PDB entry 5GKH | X-ray diffraction, 2.90 A resolution | chains A and B of the 4 polymer chains in the assembly

Chain A (and B):
Name: Endonuclease EndoMS
Organism: Thermococcus kodakarensis KOD1
Notes: EC 3.1.-.-; chain B of this document is another copy of the same molecule, construct and numbering; everything in this record applies to it too
Reference sequence: Q5JER9 (NUCS_THEKO); numbering as in UniProt (aligned over 1-252)
Sequence (252 residues; each row starts with the number of its first residue):
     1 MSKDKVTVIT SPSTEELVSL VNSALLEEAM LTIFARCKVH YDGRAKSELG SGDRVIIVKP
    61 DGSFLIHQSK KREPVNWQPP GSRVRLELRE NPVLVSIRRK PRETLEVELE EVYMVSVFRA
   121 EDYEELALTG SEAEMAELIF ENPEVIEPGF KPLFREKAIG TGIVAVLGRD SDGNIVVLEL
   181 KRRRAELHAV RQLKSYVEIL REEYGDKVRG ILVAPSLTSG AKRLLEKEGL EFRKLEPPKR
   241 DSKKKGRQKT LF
Disordered / not traced: 1, 241-252
Construct notes: engineered mutation Ala-165 (Asp in Q5JER9)
Bound ions: Mg2+: Glu-179, Gln-192 (shared with 1 residue of chain C; 1 residue of chain D)

Interface between chain A and chain B:
Residue-residue contacts (140):
  Lys-5(A) / Asp-53(B)  salt bridge
  Lys-5(A) / Tyr-113(B)
  Val-6(A) / Phe-34(B)  hydrophobic
  Val-6(A) / Tyr-113(B)  hydrophobic
  Val-8(A) / Val-8(B)  hydrophobic
  Thr-10(A) / Val-8(B)
  Met-30(A) / Val-55(B)  hydrophobic
  Met-30(A) / Gln-68(B)
  Met-30(A) / Ser-69(B)
  Thr-32(A) / Phe-34(B)
  Phe-34(A) / Thr-32(B)
  Phe-34(A) / Ser-116(B)
  Phe-34(A) / Phe-118(B)  hydrophobic
  Asp-42(A) / Lys-239(B)  salt bridge
  Gly-43(A) / Lys-239(B)  hydrogen bond (backbone-side chain)
  Arg-44(A) / Arg-182(B)  hydrogen bond (backbone-side chain)
  Arg-44(A) / Lys-239(B)
  Ala-45(A) / Thr-129(B)
  Ala-45(A) / Arg-182(B)
  Ala-45(A) / Lys-239(B)
  Lys-46(A) / Leu-128(B)
  Lys-46(A) / Thr-129(B)  hydrogen bond (backbone-backbone)
  Lys-46(A) / Lys-239(B)
  Ser-47(A) / Leu-126(B)
  Ser-47(A) / Ala-127(B)
  Glu-48(A) / Leu-126(B)
  Glu-48(A) / Ala-127(B)  hydrogen bond (backbone-backbone)
  Leu-49(A) / Glu-125(B)
  Leu-49(A) / Leu-126(B)
  Gly-50(A) / Glu-124(B)
  Ser-51(A) / Glu-124(B)
  Gly-52(A) / Glu-121(B)
  Gly-52(A) / Asp-122(B)
  Asp-53(A) / Lys-5(B)  salt bridge
  Asp-53(A) / Phe-118(B)
  Asp-53(A) / Ala-120(B)
  Asp-53(A) / Glu-121(B)  hydrogen bond (side chain-backbone)
  Asp-53(A) / Asp-122(B)
  Arg-54(A) / Phe-118(B)
  Arg-54(A) / Asp-122(B)  salt bridge
  Arg-54(A) / Glu-124(B)
  Val-55(A) / Phe-118(B)  hydrophobic
  Ile-57(A) / Ile-57(B)  hydrophobic
  Lys-59(A) / His-67(B)  hydrogen bond
  Lys-59(A) / Gln-68(B)  hydrogen bond (side chain-backbone)
  Lys-59(A) / Ser-69(B)
  Lys-59(A) / Lys-70(B)  hydrogen bond (side chain-backbone)
  Lys-59(A) / Lys-71(B)  hydrogen bond (side chain-backbone)
  Pro-60(A) / Ser-69(B)
  Asp-61(A) / Ser-69(B)
  Asp-61(A) / Lys-70(B)
  Asp-61(A) / Lys-71(B)  hydrogen bond (side chain-backbone)
  Ser-63(A) / Lys-71(B)  hydrogen bond (side chain-backbone)
  Leu-65(A) / His-67(B)
  Leu-65(A) / Arg-72(B)
  His-67(A) / Lys-59(B)  hydrogen bond
  His-67(A) / Leu-65(B)
  Gln-68(A) / Lys-59(B)  hydrogen bond (backbone-side chain)
  Gln-68(A) / Asp-122(B)
  Gln-68(A) / Glu-124(B)
  Ser-69(A) / Met-30(B)
  Ser-69(A) / Lys-59(B)
  Ser-69(A) / Pro-60(B)
  Lys-70(A) / Lys-59(B)  hydrogen bond (backbone-side chain)
  Lys-70(A) / Asp-61(B)
  Lys-71(A) / Lys-59(B)  hydrogen bond (backbone-side chain)
  Lys-71(A) / Asp-61(B)  hydrogen bond (backbone-side chain)
  Lys-71(A) / Ser-63(B)  hydrogen bond (backbone-side chain)
  Lys-71(A) / Pro-80(B)
  Arg-72(A) / Leu-65(B)
  Arg-72(A) / Glu-73(B)  salt bridge
  Arg-72(A) / Pro-74(B)
  Arg-72(A) / Trp-77(B)
  Glu-73(A) / Arg-72(B)  salt bridge
  Pro-74(A) / Arg-72(B)
  Val-75(A) / Leu-126(B)  hydrophobic
  Asn-76(A) / Leu-126(B)
  Trp-77(A) / Arg-72(B)
  Pro-80(A) / Lys-71(B)
  Tyr-113(A) / Lys-5(B)  hydrogen bond
  Tyr-113(A) / Val-6(B)  hydrophobic
  Tyr-113(A) / Phe-118(B)  hydrophobic
  Met-114(A) / Met-114(B)  hydrophobic
  Ser-116(A) / Phe-34(B)
  Phe-118(A) / Phe-34(B)  hydrophobic
  Phe-118(A) / Asp-53(B)
  Phe-118(A) / Arg-54(B)
  Phe-118(A) / Val-55(B)  hydrophobic
  Phe-118(A) / Tyr-113(B)  hydrophobic
  Ala-120(A) / Asp-53(B)
  Glu-121(A) / Gly-52(B)
  Glu-121(A) / Asp-53(B)  hydrogen bond (backbone-side chain)
  Asp-122(A) / Gly-52(B)
  Asp-122(A) / Asp-53(B)
  Asp-122(A) / Arg-54(B)  salt bridge
  Asp-122(A) / Gln-68(B)  hydrogen bond
  Glu-124(A) / Leu-49(B)
  Glu-124(A) / Gly-50(B)
  Glu-124(A) / Ser-51(B)
  Glu-124(A) / Arg-54(B)
  Glu-124(A) / Gln-68(B)  hydrogen bond (backbone-side chain)
  Glu-125(A) / Leu-49(B)
  Leu-126(A) / Ser-47(B)
  Leu-126(A) / Glu-48(B)
  Leu-126(A) / Leu-49(B)
  Leu-126(A) / Val-75(B)
  Leu-126(A) / Asn-76(B)
  Ala-127(A) / Ser-47(B)
  Ala-127(A) / Glu-48(B)  hydrogen bond (backbone-backbone)
  Leu-128(A) / Ala-45(B)  hydrophobic
  Leu-128(A) / Lys-46(B)
  Thr-129(A) / Ala-45(B)
  Thr-129(A) / Lys-46(B)  hydrogen bond (backbone-backbone)
  Gly-160(A) / Arg-223(B)  hydrogen bond (backbone-side chain)
  Thr-161(A) / Leu-187(B)
  Thr-161(A) / Arg-223(B)  hydrogen bond
  Gly-162(A) / Leu-187(B)
  Arg-182(A) / Arg-44(B)  hydrogen bond (side chain-backbone)
  Arg-182(A) / Ala-45(B)
  Leu-187(A) / Thr-161(B)
  Leu-187(A) / Gly-162(B)
  His-188(A) / His-188(B)  hydrogen bond
  Arg-191(A) / His-188(B)
  Arg-191(A) / Arg-191(B)
  Arg-191(A) / Ser-195(B)
  Arg-191(A) / Tyr-196(B)
  Gln-192(A) / His-188(B)
  Gln-192(A) / Arg-191(B)
  Lys-194(A) / Lys-194(B)
  Lys-194(A) / Glu-198(B)  salt bridge
  Ser-195(A) / Arg-191(B)  hydrogen bond
  Glu-198(A) / Lys-194(B)  salt bridge
  Glu-202(A) / Lys-227(B)  salt bridge
  Arg-223(A) / Thr-161(B)  hydrogen bond
  Lys-227(A) / Glu-202(B)  salt bridge
  Lys-239(A) / Asp-42(B)  salt bridge
  Lys-239(A) / Gly-43(B)  hydrogen bond (side chain-backbone)
  Lys-239(A) / Arg-44(B)
  Lys-239(A) / Ala-45(B)
  Lys-239(A) / Lys-46(B)
Also at the interface, not in a pair above, chain A (74 interface residues in all): Ala-35, Gln-78, Gly-130, Tyr-196, Ile-199, Leu-224, Arg-240
Also at the interface, not in a pair above, chain B (73 interface residues in all): Thr-10, Ala-35, Gln-78, Arg-119, Gly-160, Gln-192, Gly-220, Leu-224

In short:
74 residues of chain A face 73 of chain B across their interface; the contacts include 30 hydrogen bonds and
12 salt bridges. Among the polar pairs are Lys-5(A)/Asp-53(B), Asp-42(A)/Lys-239(B) and Arg-54(A)/Asp-122(B).
The Mg2+ site is built by Glu-179(A) and Gln-192(A).
Both chains are Endonuclease EndoMS (Thermococcus kodakarensis KOD1). Entry 5GKH (Structure of EndoMS-dsDNA2
complex) was determined by X-ray diffraction together with 5GKE, 5GKF, 5GKG, 5GKI and 5GKJ from the same
study.
